PDB entry 5UT6 | X-ray diffraction, 1.65 A resolution | chain A

# Chain A
Protein: Tyrosine-protein kinase JAK2
Source organism: Homo sapiens
Notes: EC 2.7.10.2
Reference sequence: O60674 (JAK2_HUMAN); residues 536-812 here = UniProt positions 536-812
Sequence (289 residues; numbered 536 to 824; the number before each row is that of its first residue):
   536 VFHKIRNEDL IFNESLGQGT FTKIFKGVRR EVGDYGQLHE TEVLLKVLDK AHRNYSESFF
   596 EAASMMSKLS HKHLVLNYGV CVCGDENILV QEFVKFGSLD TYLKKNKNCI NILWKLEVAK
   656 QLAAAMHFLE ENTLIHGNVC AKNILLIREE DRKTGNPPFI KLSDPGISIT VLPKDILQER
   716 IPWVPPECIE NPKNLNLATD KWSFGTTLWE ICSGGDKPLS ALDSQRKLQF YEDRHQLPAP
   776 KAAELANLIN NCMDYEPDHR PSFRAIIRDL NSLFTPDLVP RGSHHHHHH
Disordered / not traced: 536, 809-824
Differences from the reference sequence: engineered mutation Ala659 (Trp in O60674), Ala777 (Trp in O60674), His794 (Phe in O60674); expression tag (813-824)
Residues lining bound ligands: diaminopyrimidine (8MY; 4-({4-amino-6-[3-(hydroxymethyl)-1H-pyrazol-1-yl]pyrimidin-2-yl}amino)benzonitrile): Leu551, Leu579, Lys581, Gln626, Glu627, Phe628, Val629, Lys630, Phe631, Gly632, Ser633, Lys677, Asn678, Leu680
Swiss-Prot annotation at these positions:
  - site: Asp710, Ile711 (Breakpoint for translocation to form PCM1-JAK2 fusion protein)
  - modified residue: Tyr570 (Phosphotyrosine)
From the paper describing this entry:
  - binding site for diaminopyrimidine: Gln626, Glu627, Val629, Asn678

# Overview
Chain A binds diaminopyrimidine. The paper reports a binding site for diaminopyrimidine at Gln626, Glu627 and
Val629 among others.
Chain A is Tyrosine-protein kinase JAK2 (Homo sapiens); the structure, JAK2 JH2 in complex with a
diaminopyrimidine, was determined by X-ray diffraction (same publication as 5UT4 and 5UT5).
